Entry 6CAQ (X-ray diffraction, 3.40 A resolution); this record covers chains A and H of the 23 polymer chains in the assembly.

[Chain A]
Molecule: 16S Ribosomal RNA rRNA
Organism: Thermus thermophilus (strain HB8 / ATCC 27634 / DSM 579)
Sequence (1522 nucleotides; numbered 0 to 1544 plus 19 insertion-coded residues; 42 numbers in that range are skipped by the numbering (no residue carries them; nothing is unmodelled there); the number before each row is that of its first residue; a row labelled like 190A-190L holds insertion residues (190A, then the next letters in order); numbering starts at 0):
     0 UUUGUUGGAGAGUCUGAUCCUGGCUCAGGGUGAACGCUGGCGGCGUGCCU
    50 AAGACAUGCAAGUCGUGCGGG
    73 CCGCGGGGUUUU
    88 ACUCCG
    95 UGGUC
   101 AGCGGCGGACGGGUGAGUAACGCGUGGGU
  129A G
   130 ACCUACCCGGAAGAGGGGGACAACCCGGGGAAACUCGGGCUAAUCCCCCA
   180 UGUGGACCCGC
190A-190L CCCUUGGGGUGU
   191 GUCCAAAGGGCUUU
   216 GCCCGCUUCCGGAUGGGCCCGCGUCCCAUCAGCUAGUUGGUGGGGUAAUG
   266 GCCCACCAAGGCGACGACGGGUAGCCGGUCUGAGAGGAUGGCCGGCCACA
   316 GGGGCACUGAGACACGGGCCCCACUCCUACGGGAGGCAGCAGUUAGGAAU
   366 CUUCCGCAAUGGGCGCAAGCCUGACGGAGCGACGCCGCUUGGAGGAAGAA
   416 GCCCUUCGGGGUGUAAACUCCUGAA
   442 CCCGGGACGAAACCCCCGACGA
   474 GGGGACUGACGGUACCGGG
   494 GUAAUAGCGCCGGCCAACUCCGUGCCAGCAGCCXCGGUAAUACGGAGGGC
   544 GCGAGCGUUACCCGGAUUCACUGGGCGUAAAGGGCGUGUAGGCGGCCUGG
   594 GGCGUCCCAUGUGAAAGACCACGGCUCAACCGUGGGGGAGCGUGGGAUAC
   644 GCUCAGGCUAGACGGUGGGAGAGGGUGGUGGAAUUCCCGGAGUAGCGGUG
   694 AAAUGCGCAGAUACCGGGAGGAACGCCGAUGGCGAAGGCAGCCACCUGGU
   744 CCACCCGUGACGCUGAGGCGCGAAAGCGUGGGGAGCAAACCGGAUUAGAU
   794 ACCCGGGUAGUCCACGCCCUAAACGAUGCGCGCUAGGUCUCUGGGUCU
   848 CCUGGGGGCCGAAGCUAACGCGUUAAGCGCGCCGCCUGGGGAGUACGGCC
   898 GCAAGGCUGAAACUCAAAGGAAUUGACGGGGGCCCGCACAAGCGGUGGAG
   948 CAUGUGGUUUAAUUCGAAGXAACGCGAAGAACCUUACCAGGCCUUGACAU
   998 GCUAGG
 1003A G
  1004 AACCCGGGUGAAAGCCUGGGGUGCCCC
1030A-1030D GCGA
  1031 GGGGAGCCCUAGCACAGGUGCUGCAUGGCCGUCGUCAGCUCGUGCCGUGA
  1081 GGUGUUGGGUUAAGUCCCGCAACGAGCGCAACCCCCGCCGUUAGUUGCCA
  1131 GCGGUUCGGCCGGGCACUCUAACGGGACUGCCCGCGAAA
  1171 GCGGGAGGAAGGAGGGGACGACGUCUGGUCAGCAUGGCCCUUACGGCCUG
  1221 GGCGACACACGUGCUACAAUGCCCACUACAAAGCGAUGCCACCCGGCAAC
  1271 GGGGAGCUAAUCGCAAAAAGGUGGGCCCAGUUCGGAUUGGGGUCUGCAAC
  1321 CCGACCCCAUGAAGCCGGAAUCGCUAGUAAUCGCGGAUCAG
 1361A C
  1362 CAUGCCGCGGUGAAUACGUUCCCGGGCCUUGUACACACXGCCXGUXACGC
  1412 CAUGGGAGCGGGCUCUACCCGAAGUCGCCGGG
  1446 AGCCUACGGG
  1459 CAGGCGCCGAGGGUAGGGCCCGUGACUGGGGCGAAGUCGUAACAAGGUAG
  1509 CUGUACCGGAAGGUGCGGCUGGAUCACCUCCUUUCU
Unresolved in the structure: 0-4, 1534-1538
Differences from the reference sequence: conflict C13 (U131313 in 55771382)
Modified residues: PSU (pseudouridine-5'-monophosphate) at position 516, G7M (N7-methyl-guanosine-5'-monophosphate) at position 527, M2G (N2-dimethylguanosine-5'-monophosphate) at position 966, 5MC (5-methylcytidine-5'-monophosphate) at position 967, 2MG (2N-methylguanosine-5'-monophosphate) at position 1207, 5MC (5-methylcytidine-5'-monophosphate) at position 1400, 4OC (4n,o2'-methylcytidine-5'-monophosphate) at position 1402, 5MC (5-methylcytidine-5'-monophosphate) at position 1404, 5MC (5-methylcytidine-5'-monophosphate) at position 1407, UR3 (3-methyluridine-5'-monophoshate) at position 1498, MA6 (6N-dimethyladenosine-5'-monophoshate) at position 1518, MA6 (6N-dimethyladenosine-5'-monophoshate) at position 1519, PSU (pseudouridine-5'-monophosphate) at position 1540, PSU (pseudouridine-5'-monophosphate) at position 1541
Metal / ion sites: Mg2+ site 1 near U5 (its only coordinating residue here); Mg2+ site 2: C13, G7M_527; Mg2+ site 3 near U14 (its only coordinating residue here); Mg2+ site 4 near G22 (its only coordinating residue here); Mg2+ site 5 near G38 (its only coordinating residue here); Mg2+ site 6: C48, G115; Mg2+ site 7: A59, U387; Mg2+ site 8: G61, U62; Mg2+ site 9: U83, C1543; Mg2+ site 10 near U98 (its only coordinating residue here); Mg2+ site 11 near G107 (its only coordinating residue here); Mg2+ site 12 near G111 (its only coordinating residue here); 111 more Mg2+ sites not listed
Ligand contacts: EUS (N-[(1R,2S,3S,4R,5S)-5-amino-4-{[(2S,3R)-3-amino-6-(aminomethyl)-3,4-dihydro-2H-pyran-2-yl]oxy}-2-{[3-deoxy-4-C-methyl-3-(methylamino)-beta-L-arabinopyranosyl]oxy}-3-hydroxycyclohexyl]methanesulfonamide): 5MC_1404, G1405, U1406, 5MC_1407, A1408, C1409, G1491, A1492, A1493, G1494, U1495, C1496, G1497

[Chain H]
Protein: 30S ribosomal protein S8
Organism: Thermus thermophilus (strain HB8 / ATCC 27634 / DSM 579)
Reference sequence: P0DOY9 (RS8_THET8); residues 1-138 here = UniProt positions 1-138
Chain sequence (138 residues; each row starts with the number of its first residue):
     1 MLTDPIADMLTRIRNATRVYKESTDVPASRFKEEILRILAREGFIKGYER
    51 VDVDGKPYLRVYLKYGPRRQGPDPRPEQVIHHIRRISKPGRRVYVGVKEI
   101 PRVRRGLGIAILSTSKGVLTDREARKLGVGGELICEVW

[How chain A and chain H interact]
Contacting residue pairs - 69 pairs, chain A then chain H:
  C564(A) - Arg91(H)  hydrogen bond to the sugar
  C586(A) - Pro89(H)  phosphate contact
  C586(A) - Gly90(H)  sugar contact
  G587(A) - Met1(H)  base contact
  G587(A) - Thr3(H)  sugar contact
  G587(A) - Pro89(H)  phosphate contact
  G587(A) - Arg92(H)  salt bridge to the phosphate
  G588(A) - Met1(H)  sugar contact
  G588(A) - Leu2(H)  sugar contact
  G588(A) - Pro5(H)  phosphate contact
  C589(A) - Pro5(H)  phosphate contact
  C589(A) - Ala28(H)  sugar contact
  C589(A) - Ser29(H)  phosphate contact
  C590(A) - Ser29(H)  phosphate contact
  C590(A) - Arg30(H)  hydrogen bond to the phosphate
  U591(A) - Arg30(H)  salt bridge to the phosphate
  G597(A) - Tyr94(H)  hydrogen bond to the base
  U598(A) - Tyr94(H)  sugar contact
  C599(A) - Val95(H)  sugar contact
  C599(A) - Gly96(H)  phosphate contact
  C599(A) - Val97(H)  phosphate contact
  C599(A) - Ser115(H)  base contact
  C599(A) - Val129(H)  sugar contact
  C599(A) - Gly130(H)  hydrogen bond to the sugar
  C599(A) - Gly131(H)  sugar contact
  C600(A) - Gly96(H)  phosphate contact
  C600(A) - Val97(H)  hydrogen bond to the phosphate
  C600(A) - Gly128(H)  sugar contact
  A640(A) - Ser115(H)  hydrogen bond to the sugar
  U641(A) - Ser115(H)  sugar contact
  A642(A) - Phe31(H)  sugar contact
  A642(A) - Ser113(H)  hydrogen bond to the base
  A642(A) - Thr114(H)  hydrogen bond to the base
  A642(A) - Ser115(H)  base contact
  A642(A) - Val118(H)  sugar contact
  C643(A) - Ser113(H)  hydrogen bond to the sugar
  C643(A) - Glu132(H)  hydrogen bond to the sugar
  G644(A) - Arg92(H)  sugar contact
  U652(A) - Lys56(H)  phosphate contact
  A653(A) - Lys56(H)  salt bridge to the phosphate
  G654(A) - Met1(H)  hydrogen bond to the sugar
  G755(A) - Met1(H)  sugar contact
  C824(A) - Met1(H)  hydrogen bond to the sugar
  G825(A) - Asp8(H)  hydrogen bond to the sugar
  G825(A) - Thr11(H)  base contact
  G825(A) - Arg12(H)  hydrogen bond to the sugar
  C826(A) - Arg12(H)  salt bridge to the phosphate
  C826(A) - Asn15(H)  hydrogen bond to the base
  U827(A) - Asn15(H)  sugar contact
  U827(A) - Val19(H)  sugar contact
  A828(A) - Lys21(H)  salt bridge to the phosphate
  A860(A) - Arg18(H)  sugar contact
  A860(A) - Arg75(H)  hydrogen bond to the phosphate
  G861(A) - Arg75(H)  salt bridge to the phosphate
  G874(A) - Asn15(H)  base contact
  C875(A) - Thr11(H)  sugar contact
  C875(A) - Arg14(H)  hydrogen bond to the sugar
  C875(A) - Asn15(H)  hydrogen bond to the sugar
  G876(A) - Ala7(H)  sugar contact
  G876(A) - Thr11(H)  hydrogen bond to the sugar
  G876(A) - Arg14(H)  phosphate contact
  C877(A) - Thr3(H)  hydrogen bond to the sugar
  C877(A) - Asp4(H)  sugar contact
  C877(A) - Lys88(H)  phosphate contact
  C877(A) - Pro89(H)  phosphate contact
  G878(A) - Thr3(H)  hydrogen bond to the sugar
  G878(A) - Lys88(H)  phosphate contact
  G878(A) - Pro89(H)  phosphate contact
  C879(A) - Gly90(H)  phosphate contact
Also at the interface, not in a pair above, chain A (36 interface residues in all): A753, G823, A859
Also at the interface, not in a pair above, chain H (42 interface residues in all): Lys32, Pro57, Lys98, Gly117

[Summary]
36 residues of chain A face 42 of chain H across their interface, with 21 hydrogen bonds and 6 salt bridges.
Polar pairs include G597(A)-Tyr94(H), A642(A)-Ser113(H) and A642(A)-Thr114(H). Ligands of chain A: compound
EUS. C13(A) and G7M_527(A) form the Mg2+ site 2.
Here chain A is 16S Ribosomal RNA rRNA and chain H is 30S ribosomal protein S8, both from Thermus thermophilus
(strain HB8 / ATCC 27634 / DSM 579). Entry 6CAQ (Crystal Structure of 30S ribosomal subunit from Thermus
thermophilus) was determined by X-ray diffraction.
